PDB entry 4CD3 | X-ray diffraction, 2.19 A resolution | chain A

== Chain A ==
Name: Ectonucleoside triphosphate diphosphohydrolase 2
Source organism: Rattus norvegicus
Notes: EC 3.6.1.-, 3.6.1.5; fragment: ectodomain, residues 28-462
UniProt: O35795 (ENTP2_RAT); residues 28-461 here = UniProt positions 28-461
Amino-acid sequence (456 residues; row label = number of the first residue in the row):
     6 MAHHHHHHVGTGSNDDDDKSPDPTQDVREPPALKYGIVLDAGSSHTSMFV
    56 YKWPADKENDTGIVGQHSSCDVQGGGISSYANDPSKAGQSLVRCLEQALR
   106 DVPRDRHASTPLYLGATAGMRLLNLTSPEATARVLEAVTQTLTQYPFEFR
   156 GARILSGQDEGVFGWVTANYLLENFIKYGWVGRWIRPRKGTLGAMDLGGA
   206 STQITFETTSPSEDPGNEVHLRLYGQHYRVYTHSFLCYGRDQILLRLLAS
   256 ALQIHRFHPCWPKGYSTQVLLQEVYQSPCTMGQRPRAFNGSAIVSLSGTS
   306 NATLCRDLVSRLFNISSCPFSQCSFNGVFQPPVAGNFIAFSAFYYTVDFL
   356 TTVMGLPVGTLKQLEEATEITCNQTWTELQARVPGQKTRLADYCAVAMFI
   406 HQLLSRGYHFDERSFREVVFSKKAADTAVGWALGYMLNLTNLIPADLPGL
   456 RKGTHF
Not modelled in the structure: 6-35, 291-295
Sequence notes: expression tag (6-27); variant L127 (Pro in O35795), L128 (Phe in O35795); engineered mutation E153 (Glu in O35795), S426 (Ser in O35795)
Disulfides: C75-C99, C242-C284, C265-C310, C323-C328, C377-C399
Curated features (UniProtKB/Swiss-Prot):
  - active site: E165 (Proton acceptor)
  - binding site (ATP): G204 to Q208
  - glycosylation (N-linked (GlcNAc...) asparagine): N64, N129, N294, N306, N319, N378, N443

== In short ==
From UniProt: active-site residue E165 and 5 ATP-binding residues.
Chain A is Ectonucleoside triphosphate diphosphohydrolase 2 (Rattus norvegicus); the structure, RnNTPDase2 X4
variant in complex with PSB-071, was determined by X-ray diffraction, deposited together with 4CD1.
